8FUL - chains A and B of the 4 polymer chains in the assembly; structure by X-ray diffraction, 2.29 A resolution.

[Chain A]
Molecule: Amidohydrolase
Organism: Rhodococcus wratislaviensis NBRC 100605
UniProtKB: A0A402C2V4 (A0A402C2V4_RHOWR); residues 13-385 here correspond to UniProt positions 1-373 (UniProt number = residue number - 12)
Chain sequence (392 residues; numbered -6 to 385; the number before each row is that of its first residue; numbers below 1 keep their minus sign (Met-6 is residue -6)):
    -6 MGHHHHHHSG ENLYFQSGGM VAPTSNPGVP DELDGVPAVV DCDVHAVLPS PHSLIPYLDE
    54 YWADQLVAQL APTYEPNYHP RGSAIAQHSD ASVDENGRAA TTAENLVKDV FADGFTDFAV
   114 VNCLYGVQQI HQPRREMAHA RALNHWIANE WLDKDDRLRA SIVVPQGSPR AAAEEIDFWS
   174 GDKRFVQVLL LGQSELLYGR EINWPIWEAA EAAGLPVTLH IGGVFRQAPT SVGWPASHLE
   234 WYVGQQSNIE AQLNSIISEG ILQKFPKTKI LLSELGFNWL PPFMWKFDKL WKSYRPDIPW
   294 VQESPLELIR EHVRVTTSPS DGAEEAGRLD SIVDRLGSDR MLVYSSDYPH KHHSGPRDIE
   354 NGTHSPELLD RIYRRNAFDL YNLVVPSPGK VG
Not modelled in the structure: -6 to 28, 379-385
Differences from the reference sequence: expression tag (-6 to 12)
Bound ions: Fe ion: Asp36, His38, His213, Glu267, Asp340

[Chain B]
Molecule: Amidohydrolase
Organism: Rhodococcus wratislaviensis NBRC 100605
UniProtKB: A0A402C2Q3 (A0A402C2Q3_RHOWR); residues 1-378 here = UniProt positions 1-378
Chain sequence (378 residues; each row starts with the number of its first residue):
     1 MTIIEHGSLG TLPAPSVTTG IVDADIHPVP QDGALEPYLD DRWKKHIREY GVRTTTGLQF
    61 ISEYPQMYGG AMRADAWPES GYPGSDRELL RTQLLDKHNI QLGVLQCLAP GGQTLNPAGQ
   121 ALNQELAAAL CRATNDWQLE HLVYPDPRMR AAIPVTFETP DYAVAEIERV GADPGVVAVL
   181 GTSKTLEPLG SRKYWPIYEA SVAQNLPIQF HLSQGGGHAN TGTGWTSYHT EYHTGHVQSF
   241 QSQLLSLVLS GTFDRFPTLK VMFVEGNVAH FAPLIQRMDY TWETLRGELP DLQRKPSEYI
   301 RDHIWASTQP IDEPEKPEHL AELLEEFCGD NVVFATDYPH FDFDDPETAF PRSFPVDLRD
   361 KILRGNGMRF FGVTNQAD
Not modelled in the structure: 1-10, 374-378
Bound ions: Fe ion site 1: Asp25, His27, His211, Glu265, Asp337; Fe ion site 2: Glu265, Asp337, His340 (together with glycerol); Mg2+: Pro290 (shared with 1 residue of chain D)
Reported in the primary citation:
  - mutagenesis - D342A: decreased catalytic activity

[Interface between chain A and chain B]
Pairs across the interface (137):
  Ala77(A) - Thr284(B)
  Ile78(A) - Leu285(B)  hydrophobic
  Gln186(A) - Gly222(B)  hydrogen bond (side chain-backbone)
  Gln186(A) - Thr223(B)
  Ser187(A) - Thr223(B)  hydrogen bond (backbone-side chain)
  Leu189(A) - Thr223(B)
  Leu190(A) - Thr223(B)
  Leu190(A) - Gly224(B)
  Leu190(A) - Trp225(B)
  Leu190(A) - Thr226(B)
  Leu190(A) - Glu231(B)
  Arg193(A) - Ser227(B)
  Ile214(A) - Arg277(B)
  Gln220(A) - Ala219(B)
  Gln220(A) - Thr221(B)  hydrogen bond (side chain-backbone)
  Gln220(A) - Gly222(B)
  Gln220(A) - Thr223(B)
  Gln220(A) - Gly224(B)  hydrogen bond (side chain-backbone)
  Ala221(A) - His218(B)
  Ala221(A) - Gly222(B)
  Pro222(A) - Gly222(B)
  Thr223(A) - Gly222(B)
  Thr223(A) - Ser242(B)
  Ser224(A) - Lys184(B)
  Ser224(A) - His218(B)
  Ser224(A) - Ala219(B)
  Ser224(A) - Asn220(B)
  Ser224(A) - Thr221(B)
  Ser224(A) - Gly222(B)
  Ser224(A) - Ser239(B)  hydrogen bond
  Val225(A) - Ser183(B)
  Val225(A) - Lys184(B)
  Val225(A) - Thr185(B)
  Val225(A) - Leu186(B)
  Val225(A) - Glu187(B)
  Val225(A) - Pro188(B)
  Val225(A) - His218(B)
  Val225(A) - Ser242(B)
  Val225(A) - Gln243(B)
  Gly226(A) - Leu186(B)
  Gly226(A) - His218(B)
  Trp227(A) - Pro188(B)
  Ser230(A) - Glu288(B)
  His231(A) - Leu285(B)
  His231(A) - Glu288(B)  hydrogen bond (backbone-side chain)
  Leu232(A) - Thr281(B)
  Leu232(A) - Trp282(B)
  Leu232(A) - Glu288(B)  hydrogen bond (backbone-side chain)
  Glu233(A) - Ser246(B)
  Glu233(A) - Leu249(B)
  Tyr235(A) - Arg277(B)  hydrogen bond (backbone-side chain)
  Tyr235(A) - Thr281(B)
  Val236(A) - Leu245(B)  hydrophobic
  Val236(A) - Arg277(B)  hydrogen bond (backbone-side chain)
  Val236(A) - Met278(B)  hydrophobic
  Val236(A) - Thr281(B)
  Gly237(A) - Leu245(B)
  Gln239(A) - Gln241(B)
  Gln239(A) - Leu274(B)
  Gln239(A) - Arg277(B)
  Ser240(A) - Gln238(B)
  Ser240(A) - Gln241(B)  hydrogen bond
  Asn241(A) - Gly222(B)  hydrogen bond (side chain-backbone)
  Asn241(A) - Thr223(B)  hydrogen bond (side chain-backbone)
  Glu243(A) - Val237(B)
  Glu243(A) - Gln241(B)  hydrogen bond
  Ala244(A) - Thr221(B)
  Ala244(A) - Thr223(B)
  Ala244(A) - Gln238(B)
  Gln245(A) - Thr223(B)  hydrogen bond
  Asn247(A) - Thr230(B)  hydrogen bond (side chain-backbone)
  Asn247(A) - Glu231(B)  hydrogen bond (side chain-backbone)
  Asn247(A) - Thr234(B)  hydrogen bond
  Ser248(A) - Glu231(B)
  Ser251(A) - Thr230(B)  hydrogen bond
  Glu252(A) - Ser227(B)  hydrogen bond
  Glu252(A) - Tyr228(B)
  Leu268(A) - Arg277(B)
  Gly269(A) - Arg277(B)
  Asn271(A) - Pro273(B)
  Asn271(A) - Gln276(B)
  Trp272(A) - Pro273(B)
  Pro275(A) - His270(B)
  Phe276(A) - Thr234(B)
  Trp278(A) - Glu313(B)
  Trp278(A) - Pro314(B)  hydrophobic
  Trp278(A) - Glu315(B)
  Trp278(A) - Leu323(B)  hydrophobic
  Lys279(A) - His233(B)
  Lys279(A) - Thr234(B)
  Lys279(A) - Val237(B)
  Lys279(A) - Asn267(B)  hydrogen bond
  Lys279(A) - Pro310(B)
  Phe280(A) - Thr230(B)
  Phe280(A) - Thr234(B)
  Lys282(A) - Ile311(B)  hydrogen bond (side chain-backbone)
  Lys282(A) - Glu313(B)  salt bridge
  Leu283(A) - His233(B)
  Leu283(A) - Thr234(B)
  Trp284(A) - Thr230(B)
  Tyr287(A) - Met67(B)  hydrophobic
  Tyr287(A) - His229(B)
  Tyr287(A) - His233(B)  hydrogen bond
  Tyr287(A) - Phe341(B)
  Asp290(A) - Met67(B)
  Asp290(A) - Tyr228(B)
  Asp290(A) - His229(B)  hydrogen bond (side chain-backbone)
  Ile291(A) - Tyr228(B)  hydrophobic
  Ile291(A) - Thr230(B)
  Trp293(A) - Tyr228(B)
  Leu299(A) - Glu315(B)
  Arg303(A) - Glu315(B)  salt bridge
  Pro312(A) - Arg277(B)
  Pro312(A) - Tyr280(B)  hydrophobic
  Ser313(A) - Tyr280(B)  hydrogen bond
  Asp314(A) - Gln276(B)  hydrogen bond (backbone-side chain)
  Asp314(A) - Arg277(B)  salt bridge
  Asp314(A) - Tyr280(B)
  Gly315(A) - Gln276(B)
  Gly315(A) - Tyr280(B)
  Ala316(A) - Gln276(B)
  Glu317(A) - Tyr280(B)
  Arg321(A) - Gln276(B)  hydrogen bond
  Arg321(A) - Glu326(B)  salt bridge
  Asp327(A) - Lys316(B)  salt bridge
  Asp327(A) - His319(B)  salt bridge
  Arg328(A) - His319(B)
  Arg328(A) - Glu322(B)  salt bridge
  Arg328(A) - Leu323(B)
  Arg328(A) - Glu326(B)  salt bridge
  Lys344(A) - Thr284(B)
  His345(A) - Tyr280(B)
  His345(A) - Thr284(B)
  His346(A) - Tyr280(B)
  His346(A) - Glu283(B)
  His346(A) - Thr284(B)  hydrogen bond (backbone-side chain)
  Ser347(A) - Tyr280(B)  hydrogen bond
Also at the interface, not in a pair above, chain A (68 interface residues in all): Ser76, Gly185, Glu188, Ser286
Also at the interface, not in a pair above, chain B (60 interface residues in all): Ala269, Arg286, Leu289

[Summary]
68 residues of chain A face 60 of chain B across their interface; the contacts include 28 hydrogen bonds and 8
salt bridges. Polar contacts include Lys282(A)-Glu313(B), Arg303(A)-Glu315(B) and Asp314(A)-Arg277(B).
Asp36(A), His38(A), His213(A), Glu267(A) and Asp340(A) coordinate a Fe ion ion. The paper reports that D342A
of chain B reduces catalytic activity.
Chain A is Amidohydrolase and chain B is Amidohydrolase, both from Rhodococcus wratislaviensis NBRC 100605;
the structure, Heterologous AibH1H2 purified from Lysogeny broth, was determined by X-ray diffraction together
with 8FUM, 8FUN and 8FUO from the same study.
